Entry 8YOU (X-ray diffraction, 1.80 A resolution); this record covers chains A and B.

# Chain A (and B)
Molecule: Twin-arginine translocation signal domain-containing protein
Source organism: Pelomicrobium methylotrophicum
Notes: chain B of this document is another copy of the same molecule, construct and numbering; everything in this record applies to it too
UniProtKB: A0A5C7ETD9 (A0A5C7ETD9_9PROT); numbering as in UniProt (aligned over 46-513)
Amino-acid sequence (489 residues; each row starts with the number of its first residue):
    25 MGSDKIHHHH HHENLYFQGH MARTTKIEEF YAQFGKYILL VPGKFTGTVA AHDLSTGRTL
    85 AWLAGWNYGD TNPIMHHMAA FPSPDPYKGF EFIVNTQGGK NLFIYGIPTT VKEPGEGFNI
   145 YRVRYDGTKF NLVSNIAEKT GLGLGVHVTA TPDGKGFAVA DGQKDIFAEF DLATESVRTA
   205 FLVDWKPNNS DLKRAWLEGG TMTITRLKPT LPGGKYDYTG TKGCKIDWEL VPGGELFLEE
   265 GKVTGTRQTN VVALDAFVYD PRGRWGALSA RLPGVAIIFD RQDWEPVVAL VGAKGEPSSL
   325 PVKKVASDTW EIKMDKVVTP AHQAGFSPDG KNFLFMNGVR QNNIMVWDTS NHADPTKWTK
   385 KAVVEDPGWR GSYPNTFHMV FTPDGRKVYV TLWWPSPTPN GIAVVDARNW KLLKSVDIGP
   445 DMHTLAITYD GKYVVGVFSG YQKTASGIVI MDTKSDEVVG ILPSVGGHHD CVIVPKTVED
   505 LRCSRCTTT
Disordered / not traced: 25-42 (chain B: 25-47)
Differences from the reference sequence: initiating methionine (25); expression tag (26-45)
Metal / ion sites: Cu ion site 1: Gly-43, His-44 (shared with His-376(B) of chain B); Cu ion site 2: His-100, His-493; Cu ion site 3: His-171, Asp-279, His-346 (together with selenocyanate ion); Cu ion site 4: His-402, His-447
Residues lining bound ligands: selenocyanate ion (SEK): His-100, His-101, His-171, Pro-256, Asp-279, His-346, Gln-347, Phe-401, His-402, His-447, His-493

# Chain A / chain B interface
Residue-residue contacts - 131 pairs, chain A then chain B:
  Met-45(A) with Ala-56(B); Lys-456(B)
  Thr-48(A) with Gln-57(B), hydrogen bond; Asp-476(B); Val-483(B)
  Thr-49(A) with Glu-53(B); Phe-54(B); Gln-57(B), hydrogen bond (backbone-side chain); Val-483(B)
  Lys-50(A) with Glu-481(B), salt bridge; Val-482(B); Val-483(B)
  Ile-51(A) with Ile-51(B), hydrophobic; Phe-54(B), hydrophobic; Val-483(B), hydrogen bond (backbone-backbone); Gly-484(B); Leu-486(B), hydrophobic
  Phe-54(A) with Thr-49(B); Ile-51(B), hydrophobic
  Tyr-55(A) with Ile-485(B), hydrogen bond (side chain-backbone); Leu-486(B); Pro-487(B)
  Gln-57(A) with Thr-48(B), hydrogen bond (side chain-backbone); Thr-49(B), hydrogen bond (side chain-backbone)
  Phe-69(A) with Trp-86(B), hydrophobic; Ala-88(B); Trp-90(B); Asn-91(B), hydrogen bond (backbone-side chain)
  Thr-70(A) with Trp-86(B); Ala-88(B); Trp-90(B), hydrogen bond (backbone-side chain)
  Gly-71(A) with Trp-90(B)
  Thr-72(A) with Val-489(B)
  Ala-74(A) with Val-489(B), hydrophobic
  His-76(A) with Pro-487(B); Val-489(B)
  Gly-81(A) with Ile-485(B); Leu-486(B); Pro-487(B)
  Arg-82(A) with Ile-442(B), hydrogen bond (side chain-backbone); Pro-444(B); Ala-469(B); Ser-470(B)
  Thr-83(A) with Ala-469(B); Ser-470(B), hydrogen bond (backbone-backbone); Pro-487(B); Ser-488(B), hydrogen bond (side chain-backbone)
  Leu-84(A) with Thr-468(B); Ala-469(B), hydrogen bond (backbone-backbone)
  Ala-85(A) with Lys-467(B)
  Trp-86(A) with Phe-69(B), hydrophobic; Thr-70(B); Gln-466(B); Ser-470(B), hydrogen bond; Val-489(B), hydrophobic; Gly-490(B), hydrogen bond (side chain-backbone); Gly-491(B)
  Ala-88(A) with Phe-69(B)
  Trp-90(A) with Phe-69(B), hydrogen bond (side chain-backbone); Thr-70(B), hydrogen bond (side chain-backbone); Gly-71(B); Trp-90(B); Thr-95(B); Asn-96(B); Pro-97(B); Ile-98(B), hydrophobic; Leu-126(B), hydrophobic
  Asn-91(A) with Phe-69(B), hydrogen bond (side chain-backbone); Leu-126(B); Thr-133(B), hydrogen bond (backbone-side chain); Val-135(B)
  Tyr-92(A) with Ile-131(B); Pro-132(B); Thr-133(B); Val-135(B)
  Gly-93(A) with Val-135(B)
  Thr-95(A) with Trp-90(B)
  Asn-96(A) with Trp-90(B)
  Pro-97(A) with Trp-90(B), hydrophobic
  Ile-98(A) with Trp-90(B), hydrophobic
  Leu-126(A) with Trp-90(B), hydrophobic; Asn-91(B)
  Ile-131(A) with Tyr-92(B)
  Pro-132(A) with Tyr-92(B)
  Thr-133(A) with Asn-91(B), hydrogen bond (side chain-backbone); Tyr-92(B)
  Val-135(A) with Asn-91(B); Tyr-92(B); Gly-93(B)
  Thr-152(A) with Lys-467(B); Thr-468(B), hydrogen bond (backbone-side chain)
  Lys-153(A) with Lys-467(B)
  Ile-442(A) with Arg-82(B), hydrogen bond (backbone-side chain)
  Pro-444(A) with Arg-82(B)
  Tyr-457(A) with Thr-48(B)
  Gln-466(A) with Trp-86(B)
  Lys-467(A) with Ala-85(B); Thr-152(B); Lys-153(B)
  Thr-468(A) with Leu-84(B); Thr-152(B), hydrogen bond (side chain-backbone)
  Ala-469(A) with Arg-82(B); Thr-83(B); Leu-84(B), hydrogen bond (backbone-backbone)
  Ser-470(A) with Arg-82(B); Thr-83(B), hydrogen bond (backbone-backbone); Trp-86(B), hydrogen bond
  Glu-481(A) with Lys-50(B), salt bridge
  Val-482(A) with Lys-50(B)
  Val-483(A) with Thr-49(B); Lys-50(B); Ile-51(B), hydrogen bond (backbone-backbone)
  Gly-484(A) with Ile-51(B)
  Ile-485(A) with Tyr-55(B), hydrogen bond (backbone-side chain); Gly-81(B)
  Leu-486(A) with Ile-51(B), hydrophobic; Tyr-55(B); Gly-81(B); Leu-486(B), hydrophobic
  Pro-487(A) with Tyr-55(B); His-76(B); Gly-81(B); Thr-83(B); Pro-487(B)
  Ser-488(A) with Thr-83(B), hydrogen bond (backbone-side chain)
  Val-489(A) with Thr-72(B); Ala-74(B), hydrophobic; His-76(B); Trp-86(B), hydrophobic
  Gly-490(A) with Trp-86(B), hydrogen bond (backbone-side chain)
  Gly-491(A) with Trp-86(B)
Other interface residues (no listed pair), chain A (64 interface residues in all): Glu-53, Gly-67, Lys-68, Thr-80, Phe-154, Gly-443, Phe-462, Ser-463, Asp-476
Other interface residues (no listed pair), chain B (65 interface residues in all): Gly-59, Lys-68, Thr-80, Phe-154, Gly-443, Tyr-457, Phe-462, Ser-463

# Overview
64 residues of chain A and 65 residues of chain B are in contact, with 29 hydrogen bonds and 2 salt bridges.
Among the polar pairs are Lys-50(A)/Glu-481(B), Thr-48(A)/Gln-57(B) and Thr-49(A)/Gln-57(B). Ligands of chain
A: selenocyanate ion.
Chain A and chain B are both Twin-arginine translocation signal domain-containing protein (Pelomicrobium
methylotrophicum); the structure, The pmTcDH complex structure with an inhibitor SeCN, was determined by X-ray
diffraction (same publication as 8Q9X and 8Q9Y).
